Entry 3NYX (X-ray diffraction, 2.50 A resolution); this record covers chain A.

== Chain A ==
Protein: Non-receptor tyrosine-protein kinase TYK2
Organism: Homo sapiens
Notes: EC 2.7.10.2; fragment: kinase domain JH1
UniProtKB: P29597 (TYK2_HUMAN); numbering as in UniProt (aligned over 885-1176)
Sequence (302 residues; row label = number of the first residue in the row):
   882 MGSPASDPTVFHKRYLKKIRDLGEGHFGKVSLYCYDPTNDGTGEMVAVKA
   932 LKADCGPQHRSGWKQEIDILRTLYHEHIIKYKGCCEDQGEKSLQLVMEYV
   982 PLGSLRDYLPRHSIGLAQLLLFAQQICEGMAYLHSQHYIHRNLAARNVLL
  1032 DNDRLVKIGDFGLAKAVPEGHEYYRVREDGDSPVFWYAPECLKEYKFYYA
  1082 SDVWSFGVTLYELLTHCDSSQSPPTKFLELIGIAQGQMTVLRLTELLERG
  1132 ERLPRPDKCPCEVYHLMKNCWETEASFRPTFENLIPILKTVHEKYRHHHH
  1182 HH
Unresolved in the structure: 882-888, 922-923, 970, 1179-1183
Construct notes: expression tag (882-884, 1177-1183); conflict S1016 (Ala in P29597); engineered mutation N1023 (Asp in P29597)
Small-molecule neighbours: TZ1 (N-{5-[(7-chloroquinolin-4-yl)sulfanyl]-1,3,4-thiadiazol-2-yl}thiophene-2-carboxamide): L903, G904, F908, V911, A928, K930, L932, L951, I960, Y962, L976, M978, E979, Y980, V981, P982, G984, L1030, G1040, D1041, F1042, G1043
UniProt features mapped onto this chain:
  - binding site (ATP): L903 to V911, K930
  - modified residue (Phosphotyrosine): Y1054, Y1055
  - mutagenesis: K930 (K930R: Complete loss of catalytic activity), Y1054 (Y1054F: Reduces basal catalytic activity and abolishes IFN-dependent activation), Y1055 (Y1055F: Reduces basal catalytic activity and abolishes IFN-dependent activation), Y1145 (Y1145F: Does not affect phosphorylation state and enzymatic activity), Y1176 (Y1176F: Does not affect phosphorylation state and enzymatic activity)

== Overview ==
Chain A binds compound TZ1. UniProt lists 10 ATP-binding residues and 5 mutagenesis sites.
Chain A is Non-receptor tyrosine-protein kinase TYK2 (Homo sapiens); the structure, Non-phosphorylated TYK2
JH1 domain with Quinoline-Thiadiazole-Thiophene Inhibitor, was determined by X-ray diffraction, deposited
together with 3NZ0.
